Entry 8FIY (electron microscopy, 7.30 A resolution (low resolution: residue-level contacts below are approximate; hydrogen-bond / salt-bridge calls are withheld)); this record covers chains D and R of the 7 polymer chains in the assembly.

== Chain D ==
Name: DNA-directed RNA polymerase subunit beta'
From: Escherichia coli K-12
Notes: EC 2.7.7.6
Reference sequence: P0A8T7 (RPOC_ECOLI); residues 1-1407 here = UniProt positions 1-1407
Sequence (1407 residues; row label = number of the first residue in the row):
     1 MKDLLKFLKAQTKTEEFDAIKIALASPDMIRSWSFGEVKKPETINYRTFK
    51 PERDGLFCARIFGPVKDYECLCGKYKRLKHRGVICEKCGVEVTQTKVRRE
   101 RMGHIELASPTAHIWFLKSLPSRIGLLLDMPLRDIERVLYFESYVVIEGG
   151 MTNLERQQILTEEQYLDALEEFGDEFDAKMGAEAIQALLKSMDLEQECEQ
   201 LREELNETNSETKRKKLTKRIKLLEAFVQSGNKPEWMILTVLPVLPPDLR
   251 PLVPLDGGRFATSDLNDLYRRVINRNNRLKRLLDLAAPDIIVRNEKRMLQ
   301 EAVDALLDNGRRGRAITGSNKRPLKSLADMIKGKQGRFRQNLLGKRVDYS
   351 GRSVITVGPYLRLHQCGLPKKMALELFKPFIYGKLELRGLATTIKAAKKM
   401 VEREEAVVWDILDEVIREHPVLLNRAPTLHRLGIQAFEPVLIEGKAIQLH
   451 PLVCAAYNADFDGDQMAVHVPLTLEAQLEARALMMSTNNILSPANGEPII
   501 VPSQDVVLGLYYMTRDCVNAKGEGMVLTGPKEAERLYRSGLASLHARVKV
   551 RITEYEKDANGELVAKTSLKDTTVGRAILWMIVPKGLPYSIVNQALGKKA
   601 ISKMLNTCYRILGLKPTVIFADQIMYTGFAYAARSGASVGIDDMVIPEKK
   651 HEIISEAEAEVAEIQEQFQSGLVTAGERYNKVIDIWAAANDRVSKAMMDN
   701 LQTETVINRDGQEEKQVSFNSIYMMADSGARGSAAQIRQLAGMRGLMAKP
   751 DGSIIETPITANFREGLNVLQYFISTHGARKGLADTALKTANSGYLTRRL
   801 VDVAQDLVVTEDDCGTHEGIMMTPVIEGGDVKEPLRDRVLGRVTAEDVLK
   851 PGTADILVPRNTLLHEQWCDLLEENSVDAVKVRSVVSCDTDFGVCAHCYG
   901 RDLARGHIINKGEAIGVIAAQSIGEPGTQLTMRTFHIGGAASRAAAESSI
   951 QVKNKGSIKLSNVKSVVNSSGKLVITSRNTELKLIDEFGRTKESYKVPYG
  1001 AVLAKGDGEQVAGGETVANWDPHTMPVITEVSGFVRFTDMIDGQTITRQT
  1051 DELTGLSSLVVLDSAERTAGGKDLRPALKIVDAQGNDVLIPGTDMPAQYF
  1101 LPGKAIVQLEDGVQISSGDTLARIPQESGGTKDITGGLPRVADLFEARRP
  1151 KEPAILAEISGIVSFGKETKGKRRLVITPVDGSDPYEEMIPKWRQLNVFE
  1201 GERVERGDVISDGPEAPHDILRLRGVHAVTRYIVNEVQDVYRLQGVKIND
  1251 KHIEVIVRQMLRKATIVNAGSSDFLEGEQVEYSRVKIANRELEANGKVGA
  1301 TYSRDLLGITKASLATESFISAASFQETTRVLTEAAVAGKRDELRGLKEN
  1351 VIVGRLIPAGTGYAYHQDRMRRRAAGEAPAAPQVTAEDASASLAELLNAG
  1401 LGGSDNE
Unresolved in the structure: 1-15, 936-947, 1125-1134, 1374-1407
Metal / ion sites: Zn2+ site 1: Cys70, Cys72, Cys85, Cys88; Mg2+: Asp460, Asp462, Asp464; Zn2+ site 2: Cys814, Cys888, Cys895, Cys898
UniProt features mapped onto this chain:
  - binding site (Zn(2+)): Cys70, Cys72, Cys85, Cys88, Cys814, Cys888, Cys895, Cys898
  - binding site (Mg(2+)): Asp460, Asp462, Asp464
  - modified residue: Lys983 (N6-acetyllysine)
  - mutagenesis: Gln504 (Q504P: Resistant to antibiotics salinamide A and B), Asn690 (N690D: Resistant to antibiotics salinamide A and B), Met697 (M697V: Resistant to antibiotics salinamide A and B), Ala735 (A735T: Resistant to antibiotics salinamide A and B), Arg738 (R738C/H/P/S: Resistant to antibiotics salinamide A and B), Ala748 (A748E: Resistant to antibiotics salinamide A and B), Pro758 (P758S/T: Resistant to antibiotics salinamide A and B), Phe763 (F763C: Resistant to antibiotics salinamide A and B), Ser775 (S775A: Resistant to antibiotics salinamide A and B), Ala779 (A779T/V: Resistant to antibiotics salinamide A and B), Arg780 (R780C: Resistant to antibiotics salinamide A and B), Gly782 (G782A/C: Resistant to antibiotics salinamide A and B), 1 further mutagenesis entry in UniProt

== Chain R ==
Molecule: 9-nt RNA strand
Sequence (9 nucleotides; each row starts with the number of its first residue):
     1 CCGGACAAU

== How chain D and chain R interact ==
Pairs across the interface (6; chain D residue first):
  Pro251(D) with C1(R)
  Val253(D) with C1(R)
  Arg322(D) with G3(R); G4(R)
  Lys325(D) with C2(R)
  Asp460(D) with U9(R)
Also at the interface, not in a pair above, chain D (7 interface residues in all): Asp462, Asp464

== In short ==
The interface between chain D and chain R involves 7 residues on one side and 5 on the other. Curated
annotation (UniProt) lists 8 Zn2+-binding residues, 3 Mg2+-binding residues and 13 mutagenesis sites on chain
D.
Here chain D is DNA-directed RNA polymerase subunit beta' (Escherichia coli K-12) and chain R is a 9-nt RNA
strand. Entry 8FIY (Cryo-EM structure of E. coli RNA polymerase Elongation complex in the
Transcription-Translation Complex (RNAP in an ...) was determined by electron microscopy (same publication as
8FIX).
